6XOY - chains A and B; structure by X-ray diffraction, 1.64 A resolution.

[Chain A]
Protein: Tryptophan synthase alpha chain
Organism: Salmonella typhimurium
Notes: EC 4.2.1.20
UniProtKB: A0A0D6FWC1 (A0A0D6FWC1_SALTM); residues 1-268 here = UniProt positions 1-268
Sequence (268 residues; numbered 1 to 268; the number before each row is that of its first residue):
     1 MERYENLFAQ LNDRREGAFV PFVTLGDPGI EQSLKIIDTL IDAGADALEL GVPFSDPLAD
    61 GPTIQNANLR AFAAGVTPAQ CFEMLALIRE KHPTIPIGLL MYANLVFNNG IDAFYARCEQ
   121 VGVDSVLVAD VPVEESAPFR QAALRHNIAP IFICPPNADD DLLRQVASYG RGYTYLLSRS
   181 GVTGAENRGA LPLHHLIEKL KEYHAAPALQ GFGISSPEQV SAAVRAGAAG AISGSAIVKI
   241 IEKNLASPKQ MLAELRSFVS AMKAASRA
Disordered / not traced: 1
Ligand contacts: sn-glycerol-1-phosphate (1GP): Phe-22, Ile-64, Leu-100, Tyr-175, Arg-179, Thr-183, Gly-184, Ala-185, Phe-212, Gly-213, Ile-214, Ile-232, Ser-233, Gly-234, Ser-235

[Chain B]
Protein: Tryptophan synthase beta chain
Organism: Salmonella enterica subsp. enterica serovar Typhimurium
Notes: EC 4.2.1.20
UniProtKB: P0A2K1 (TRPB_SALTY); numbering as in UniProt (aligned over 1-397)
Sequence (397 residues; row label = number of the first residue in the row):
     1 MTTLLNPYFG EFGGMYVPQI LMPALNQLEE AFVSAQKDPE FQAQFADLLK NYAGRPTALT
    61 KCQNITAGTR TTLYLKREDL LHGGAHKTNQ VLGQALLAKR MGKSEIIAET GAGQHGVASA
   121 LASALLGLKC RIYMGAKDVE RQSPNVFRMR LMGAEVIPVH SGSATLKDAC NEALRDWSGS
   181 YETAHYMLGT AAGPHPYPTI VREFQRMIGE ETKAQILDKE GRLPDAVIAC VGGGSNAIGM
   241 FADFINDTSV GLIGVEPGGH GIETGEHGAP LKHGRVGIYF GMKAPMMQTA DGQIEESYSI
   301 SAGLDFPSVG PQHAYLNSIG RADYVSITDD EALEAFKTLC RHEGIIPALE SSHALAHALK
   361 MMREQPEKEQ LLVVNLSGRG DKDIFTVHDI LKARGEI
Disordered / not traced: 1
Bound ions: Na+: Gly-232, Phe-306, Ser-308
Ligand contacts: VB4 ((E)-N-({3-hydroxy-2-methyl-5-[(phosphonooxy)methyl]pyridin-4-yl}methylidene)-D-tryptophan): Ala-85, His-86, Lys-87, Glu-109, Thr-110, Gly-111, Ala-112, Gly-113, Gln-114, His-115, Leu-166, Cys-170, Gly-189, Thr-190, Cys-230, Val-231, Gly-232, Gly-233, Gly-234, Ser-235, Asn-236, Ala-237, Ala-302, Gly-303, Leu-304, Phe-306, Ala-348, Glu-350, Ser-377, Gly-378
Curated features (UniProtKB/Swiss-Prot):
  - modified residue: Lys-87 (N6-(pyridoxal phosphate)lysine)

[Chain A / chain B interface]
Residue-residue contacts - 67 pairs, chain A then chain B:
  Pro-53(A) / Gln-293(B)  hydrogen bond (backbone-side chain)
  Phe-54(A) / Tyr-279(B)  hydrophobic
  Phe-54(A) / Gly-292(B)
  Phe-54(A) / Gln-293(B)
  Phe-54(A) / Ile-294(B)  hydrophobic
  Ser-55(A) / Gln-293(B)  hydrogen bond (backbone-side chain)
  Ser-55(A) / Ile-294(B)  hydrogen bond (side chain-backbone)
  Asp-56(A) / Lys-167(B)  salt bridge
  Asp-56(A) / Asn-171(B)  hydrogen bond
  Asp-56(A) / Tyr-279(B)  hydrogen bond (backbone-side chain)
  Asp-56(A) / Ile-294(B)
  Pro-57(A) / Arg-175(B)  hydrogen bond (backbone-side chain)
  Leu-58(A) / Pro-18(B)  hydrophobic
  Leu-58(A) / Leu-174(B)  hydrophobic
  Leu-58(A) / Arg-175(B)
  Leu-58(A) / Tyr-279(B)  hydrophobic
  Asp-60(A) / Arg-175(B)  hydrogen bond (backbone-side chain)
  Gln-65(A) / Arg-175(B)
  Phe-72(A) / Gln-293(B)
  Thr-77(A) / Asp-291(B)
  Pro-78(A) / Asp-291(B)
  Ala-103(A) / Ile-278(B)  hydrophobic
  Asn-104(A) / Gly-277(B)
  Asn-104(A) / Ile-278(B)  hydrogen bond (side chain-backbone)
  Asn-104(A) / Gln-288(B)  hydrogen bond
  Asn-104(A) / Gly-292(B)  hydrogen bond (side chain-backbone)
  Leu-105(A) / Asp-291(B)
  Leu-105(A) / Gly-292(B)
  Leu-105(A) / Gln-293(B)
  Phe-107(A) / Val-276(B)
  Phe-107(A) / Gly-277(B)
  Phe-107(A) / Ile-278(B)  hydrophobic
  Phe-107(A) / Lys-283(B)
  Asn-108(A) / Arg-275(B)  hydrogen bond
  Asn-108(A) / Gln-288(B)
  Asn-108(A) / Ala-290(B)  hydrogen bond (side chain-backbone)
  Asn-108(A) / Asp-291(B)  hydrogen bond (side chain-backbone)
  Asn-108(A) / Gly-292(B)  hydrogen bond (side chain-backbone)
  Asn-109(A) / Ala-290(B)
  Ala-129(A) / Pro-18(B)
  Asp-130(A) / Tyr-16(B)
  Asp-130(A) / Val-17(B)  hydrogen bond (backbone-backbone)
  Pro-132(A) / Met-15(B)
  Pro-132(A) / Val-17(B)
  Pro-132(A) / Gln-19(B)
  Pro-132(A) / Met-22(B)  hydrophobic
  Val-133(A) / Gln-19(B)  hydrogen bond (backbone-side chain)
  Glu-134(A) / Gln-19(B)  hydrogen bond
  Glu-134(A) / Met-22(B)
  Glu-135(A) / Tyr-8(B)  hydrogen bond
  Glu-135(A) / Gly-14(B)
  Glu-135(A) / Met-15(B)  hydrogen bond (side chain-backbone)
  Glu-135(A) / Tyr-16(B)
  Ile-153(A) / Gln-19(B)
  Pro-155(A) / Gln-19(B)
  Pro-155(A) / Ile-20(B)  hydrophobic
  Pro-156(A) / Ile-20(B)
  Asn-157(A) / Ile-20(B)  hydrogen bond (side chain-backbone)
  Asn-157(A) / Pro-23(B)
  Asn-157(A) / Tyr-181(B)  hydrogen bond
  Leu-162(A) / Gln-19(B)
  Ser-180(A) / Ser-178(B)
  Ser-180(A) / Gly-179(B)
  Ser-180(A) / Tyr-181(B)
  Gly-181(A) / Ser-178(B)  hydrogen bond (backbone-backbone)
  Gly-181(A) / Gly-179(B)
  Val-182(A) / Arg-175(B)
Also at the interface, not in a pair above, chain A (34 interface residues in all): Val-131, Phe-139, Leu-177
Also at the interface, not in a pair above, chain B (33 interface residues in all): Thr-2, Glu-172, Met-286, Thr-289

[Overview]
34 residues of chain A and 33 residues of chain B are in contact, with 22 hydrogen bonds and 1 salt bridge.
Among the polar pairs are Asp-56(A)/Lys-167(B), Pro-53(A)/Gln-293(B) and Ser-55(A)/Gln-293(B). Bound to chain
A: sn-glycerol-1-phosphate. Ligands of chain B: compound VB4.
Here chain A is Tryptophan synthase alpha chain (Salmonella typhimurium) and chain B is Tryptophan synthase
beta chain (Salmonella enterica subsp. enterica serovar Typhimurium). Entry 6XOY (Salmonella typhimurium
tryptophan synthase complexed with D-tryptophan and D-glycerol-3-phosphate) was determined by X-ray
diffraction, deposited together with 6XNC, 6XRH and 6XT0.
